PDB entry 5FQI | X-ray diffraction, 1.40 A resolution | chain A

[Chain A]
Protein: GNCA4 lactamase W229D and F290W
Organism: Synthetic construct
Notes: EC 3.5.2.6
Sequence (269 residues; row label = number of the first residue in the row; note: 3 numbers in that range are skipped by the numbering (no residue carries them; nothing is unmodelled there)):
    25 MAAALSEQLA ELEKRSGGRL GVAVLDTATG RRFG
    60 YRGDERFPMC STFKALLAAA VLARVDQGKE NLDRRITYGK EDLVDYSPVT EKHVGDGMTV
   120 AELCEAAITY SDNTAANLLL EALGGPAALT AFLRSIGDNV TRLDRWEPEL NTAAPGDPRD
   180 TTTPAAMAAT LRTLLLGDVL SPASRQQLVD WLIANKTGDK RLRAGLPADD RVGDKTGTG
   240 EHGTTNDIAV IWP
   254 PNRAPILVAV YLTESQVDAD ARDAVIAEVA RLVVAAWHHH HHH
Not modelled in the structure: 25-27, 294-296
Ligand contacts: 2-(2-methoxyethoxy)ethanol (PG0): L36, R39, A274, A277, V278, E281
From the paper describing this entry:
  - catalytic residues: S70 (citing earlier work)
  - mutagenesis - S70A: unchanged catalytic activity
  - catalytic residues: D229

[Overview]
Chain A binds 2-(2-methoxyethoxy)ethanol. From the paper: catalytic residues S70 and D229; S70A leaves
catalytic activity unchanged.
Chain A is GNCA4 lactamase W229D and F290W (Synthetic construct); the structure, W229D and F290W mutant of the
last common ancestor of Gram-negative bacteria (GNCA4) beta-lactamase class A, was determined by X-ray
diffraction (same publication as 5FQM, 5FQQ, 5FQJ, 5FQK and 4UHU).
